1C1M - chain A; structure by X-ray diffraction, 2.20 A resolution.

== Chain A ==
Protein: Protein (porcine elastase)
From: Sus scrofa
Notes: EC 3.4.21.36
UniProt: P00772 (ELA1_PIG); the construct lacks a stretch of the UniProt sequence and is renumbered around it, so the offset changes along the chain: 16-36 = UniProt 27-47; 37-65 = UniProt 51-79; 66-99 = UniProt 81-114; 100-145 = UniProt 117-162; 5 more segments
Amino-acid sequence (240 residues; each row starts with the number of its first residue; note: 1 number in that range is skipped by the numbering (no residue carries it; nothing is unmodelled there); a row labelled like 36A-36C holds insertion residues (36A, then the next letters in order)):
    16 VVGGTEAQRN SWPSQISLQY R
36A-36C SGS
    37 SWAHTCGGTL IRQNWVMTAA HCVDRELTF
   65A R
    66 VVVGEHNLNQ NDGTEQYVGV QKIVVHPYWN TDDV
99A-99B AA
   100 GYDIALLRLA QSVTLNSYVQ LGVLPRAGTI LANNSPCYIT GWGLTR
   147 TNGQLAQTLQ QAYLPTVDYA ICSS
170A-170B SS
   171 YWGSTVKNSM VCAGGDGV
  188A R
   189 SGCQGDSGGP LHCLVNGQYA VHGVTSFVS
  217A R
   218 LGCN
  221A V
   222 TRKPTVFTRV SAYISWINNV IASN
Disulfide bonds: Cys42-Cys58, Cys136-Cys201, Cys168-Cys182, Cys191-Cys220
Metal / ion sites: Ca2+: Glu70, Asn72, Gln75, Asp77, Glu80
Residues lining bound ligands: xenon (XE): Cys191, Gln192, Ser195, Thr213, Phe215, Val216
From the paper describing this entry:
  - binding site for xenon: Cys191, Ser195, Thr213, Val216

== In short ==
Ligands of chain A: xenon. Glu70, Asn72, Gln75, Asp77 and Glu80 coordinate Ca2+. From the paper: a binding
site for xenon at Cys191, Ser195 and Thr213 among others.
Chain A is Protein (porcine elastase) (Sus scrofa); the structure, Porcine elastase under xenon pressure (8
bar), was determined by X-ray diffraction together with 1C3L, 1C10 and 1QTK from the same study.
